PDB entry 5DHA | X-ray diffraction, 2.95 A resolution | chains A and C of the 4 polymer chains in the assembly

== Chain A ==
Molecule: GTP-binding nuclear protein Ran
Organism: Homo sapiens
UniProt: P62826 (RAN_HUMAN); residue numbers follow UniProt; this construct covers 1-216
Sequence (237 residues; row label = number of the first residue in the row; numbers below 1 keep their minus sign (Met-20 is residue -20)):
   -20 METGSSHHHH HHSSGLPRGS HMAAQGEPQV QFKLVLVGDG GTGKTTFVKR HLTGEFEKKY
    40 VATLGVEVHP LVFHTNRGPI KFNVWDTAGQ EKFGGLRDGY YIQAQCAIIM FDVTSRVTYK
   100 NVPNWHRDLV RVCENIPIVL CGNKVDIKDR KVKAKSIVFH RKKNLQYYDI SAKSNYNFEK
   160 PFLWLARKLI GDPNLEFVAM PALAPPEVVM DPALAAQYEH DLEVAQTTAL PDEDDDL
Disordered / not traced: -20 to 8, 188-189
Differences from the reference sequence: initiating methionine (-20); expression tag (-19 to 0)
Ion coordination: Mg2+: Thr24, Thr42 (together with GMP-PNP)
Small-molecule neighbours: GMP-PNP (GNP; phosphoaminophosphonic acid-guanylate ester): Gly17, Asp18, Gly19, Gly20, Thr21, Gly22, Lys23, Thr24, Thr25, Phe35, Glu36, Lys37, Lys38, Tyr39, Val40, Ala41, Thr42, Thr66, Ala67, Gly68, Gln69, Asn122, Lys123, Asp125, Ile126, Ser150, Ala151, Lys152
Swiss-Prot annotation at these positions:
  - region: Lys37 to Val45 (Switch-I), Gly68 to Gln84 (Switch-II), Asp211 to Leu216 (Interaction with RANBP1)
  - binding site (GTP): Asp18 to Thr25, Glu36 to Thr42, Gly68, Asn122 to Asp125, Ser150 to Lys152
  - site: Gln69 (Essential for GTP hydrolysis)
  - modified residue: Ala2 (N-acetylalanine), Thr24 (Phosphothreonine), Lys37 (N6-acetyllysine), Lys60 (N6-acetyllysine), Lys71 (N6-acetyllysine), Lys99 (N6-acetyllysine), Lys134 (N6-acetyllysine), Lys159 (N6-acetyllysine)
  - cross-link (Glycyl lysine isopeptide (Lys-Gly)): Lys71 (interchain with G-Cter in SUMO2), Lys152 (interchain with G-Cter in SUMO2)
  - mutagenesis: Gly19 (G19V: Blocks DNA replication; when associated with L-69), Thr24 (T24L: Has low binding affinity for GTP and GDP. Almost completely abolishes interaction with BIRC5; T24N: Has low binding affinity for GTP and GDP. Decreases nuclear import of proteins and RNA ...), Thr25 (T25A: Minor effect on the interaction with the alpha phosphate group of bound GTP), Lys37 (K37Q: Mimics acetylation; enhances the nuclear export of RELA/p65; K37R: Decreased acetylation), Tyr39 (Y39A: Abolishes steric hindrance that traps the essential Q-69 in an unreactive position, and causes slow GTP hydrolysis in wild-type ...), Gln69 (Q69L: Strongly decreased GTPase activity. Probably locked in the GTP-bound form. Loss of interaction with NUTF2. Decreases nuclear location and leads to cytoplasmic location during interphase ...), Glu70 (E70A: Strongly decreases the relase of bound GDP), Arg76 (R76E: Probable loss of interaction with NUTF2. Loss of transport to the nucleus), Lys134 (K134Q: Loss of normal mitotic chromosome segregation and defective mitotic spindle orientation; K134R: Loss of normal mitotic chromosome segregation and formation of sister chromatid bridges), Asp211 to Leu216 (No effect on GTPase activity. Abolishes interaction with RANBP1)

== Chain C ==
Molecule: Exportin-1
Organism: Saccharomyces cerevisiae (strain ATCC 204508 / S288c)
UniProt: P30822 (XPO1_YEAST); numbering as in UniProt; present here: 1-376, 414-1058
Sequence (1024 residues; each row starts with the number of its first residue; note: 37 numbers in that range are skipped by the numbering (no residue carries them; nothing is unmodelled there); numbers below 1 keep their minus sign (Gly-2 is residue -2)):
    -2 GGSMEGILDF SNDLDIALLD QVVSTFYQGS GVQQKQAQEI LTKFQDNPDA WQKADQILQF
    58 STNPQSKFIA LSILDKLITR KWKLLPNDHR IGIRNFVVGM IISMCQDDEV FKTQKNLINK
   118 SDLTLVQILK QEWPQNWPEF IPELIGSSSS SVNVCENNMI VLKLLSEEVF DFSAEQMTQA
   178 KALHLKNSMS KEFEQIFKLC FQVLEQGSSS SLIVATLESL LRYLHWIPYR YIYETNILEL
   238 LSTKFMTSPD TRAITLKCLT EVSNLKIPQD NDLIKRQTVL FFQNTLQQIA TSVMPVTADL
   298 KATYANANGN DQSFLQDLAM FLTTYLARNR ALLESDESLR ELLLNAHQYL IQLSKIEERE
   358 LFKTTLDYWH NLVADLFYE
   414 PLKKHIYEEI CSQLRLVIIE NMVRPEEDLV VENDEGEIVR EFVKESDTIQ LYKSEREVLV
   474 YLTHLNVIDT EEIMISKLAR QIDGSEWSWH NINTLSWAIG SISGTMSEDT EKRFVVTVIK
   534 DLLGLCEQKR GKDNKAVVAS DIMYVVGQYP RFLKAHWNFL RTVILKLFEF MHETHEGVQD
   594 MACDTFIKIV QKCKYHFVIQ QPRESEPFIQ TIIRDIQKTT ADLQPQQVHT FYKACGIIIS
   654 EERSVAERNR LLSDLMQLPN MAWDTIVEQS TANPTLLLDS ETVKIIANII KTNVAVCTSM
   714 GADFYPQLGH IYYNMLQLYR AVSSMISAQV AAEGLIATKT PKVRGLRTIK KEILKLVETY
   774 ISKARNLDDV VKVLVEPLLN AVLEDYMNNV PDARDAEVLN CMTTVVEKVG HMIPQGVILI
   834 LQSVFECTLD MINKDFTEYP EHRVEFYKLL KVINEKSFAA FLELPPAAFK LFVDAICWAF
   894 KHNNRDVEVN GLQIALDLVK NIERMGNVPF ANEFHKNYFF IFVSETFFVL TDSDHKSGFS
   954 KQALLLMKLI SLVYDNKISV PLYQEAEVPQ GTSNQVYLSQ YLANMLSNAF PHLTSEQIAS
  1014 FLSALTKQCK DLVVFKGTLR DFLVQIKEVG GDPTDYLFAE DKENA
Disordered / not traced: -2 to -1, 439-460, 1053-1058
Differences from the reference sequence: expression tag (-2 to 0); engineered mutation Asp441 (Val in P30822), Gly537 (Asp in P30822), Cys539 (Thr in P30822), Glu540 (Val in P30822), Gln541 (Lys in P30822), Cys1022 (Tyr in P30822)
What the authors report for this chain:
  - mutagenesis - V441D/D537G/T539C/V540E/K541Q: increased binding to NES peptides (proposed by the authors, not directly observed)

== Interface between chain A and chain C ==
Residue-residue contacts - 53 pairs, chain A then chain C:
  Gly44(A) - Gln35(C)
  Val45(A) - Gln35(C)
  Val47(A) - Gln31(C)
  Trp64(A) - Phe23(C)  hydrophobic
  Trp64(A) - Gln31(C)
  Gln69(A) - Asp947(C)
  Lys71(A) - Asp947(C)  salt bridge
  Gly74(A) - Gln42(C)  hydrogen bond (backbone-side chain)
  Leu75(A) - Phe23(C)  hydrophobic
  Leu75(A) - Leu38(C)
  Leu75(A) - Thr39(C)
  Leu75(A) - Gln42(C)
  Asp77(A) - Phe65(C)
  Asp77(A) - Ser69(C)
  Asp77(A) - Lys117(C)  salt bridge
  Gly78(A) - Tyr24(C)  hydrogen bond (backbone-side chain)
  Gly78(A) - Phe65(C)
  Tyr79(A) - Phe23(C)  hydrophobic
  Tyr79(A) - Gln35(C)  hydrogen bond
  Tyr79(A) - Thr39(C)
  Ile81(A) - Tyr24(C)
  Ile81(A) - Phe65(C)  hydrophobic
  Gln82(A) - Gln25(C)
  Gln82(A) - Gln62(C)
  Lys99(A) - Glu172(C)  salt bridge
  Asn103(A) - Phe169(C)
  Arg106(A) - Phe169(C)
  Arg106(A) - Gln173(C)  hydrogen bond
  Arg110(A) - Leu120(C)
  Arg110(A) - Glu164(C)  salt bridge
  Arg110(A) - Glu165(C)  salt bridge
  Val111(A) - Asn113(C)  hydrogen bond (backbone-side chain)
  Glu113(A) - Asn116(C)  hydrogen bond
  Asp128(A) - Asp899(C)
  His139(A) - Glu357(C)  salt bridge
  Arg140(A) - Met317(C)
  Arg140(A) - Lys360(C)
  Arg140(A) - Thr361(C)  hydrogen bond
  Arg140(A) - Asp364(C)  salt bridge
  Lys141(A) - Lys254(C)  hydrogen bond (backbone-side chain)
  Lys141(A) - Glu258(C)  salt bridge
  Asn143(A) - Lys254(C)  hydrogen bond
  Asn143(A) - Ser310(C)
  Asn143(A) - Gln313(C)  hydrogen bond
  Asn143(A) - Asp314(C)  hydrogen bond
  Gln145(A) - Glu355(C)  hydrogen bond
  Tyr146(A) - Glu357(C)
  Lys167(A) - Gln309(C)  hydrogen bond
  Pro172(A) - Ala302(C)
  Pro172(A) - Asn303(C)
  Thr206(A) - Ile749(C)
  Ala208(A) - Lys752(C)
  Glu212(A) - Arg757(C)
Also at the interface, not in a pair above, chain A (38 interface residues in all): Leu43, Val96, Pro102, Lys130, Ala133, Asp148, Asp213
Also at the interface, not in a pair above, chain C (45 interface residues in all): Ile66, Leu161, Ala304, Thr461, Arg898, Ser950

== In short ==
Chain A and chain C form an interface of 38 and 45 residues respectively; the contacts include 13 hydrogen
bonds and 8 salt bridges. Polar contacts include Lys71(A)-Asp947(C), Asp77(A)-Lys117(C) and
Lys99(A)-Glu172(C). Bound to chain A: GMP-PNP. The paper reports that V441D/D537G/T539C/V540E/K541Q of chain C
increase binding to NES peptides.
Chain A is GTP-binding nuclear protein Ran (Homo sapiens) and chain C is Exportin-1 (Saccharomyces cerevisiae
(strain ATCC 204508 / S288c)); the structure, Crystal Structure of CPEB4 NES Reverse Mutant Peptide in complex
with CRM1-Ran-RanBP1, was determined by X-ray diffraction together with 5DH9, 5DHF, 5DI9 and 5DIF from the
same study.
